Entry 6TMH (electron microscopy, 3.10 A resolution); this record covers chains A and G of the 21 polymer chains in the assembly.

== Chain A ==
Name: ATP synthase subunit alpha, subunit alpha
Source organism: Toxoplasma gondii (strain ATCC 50853 / GT1)
UniProtKB: S7UU80 (S7UU80_TOXGG); numbering as in UniProt (aligned over 1-538)
Sequence (565 residues; each row starts with the number of its first residue):
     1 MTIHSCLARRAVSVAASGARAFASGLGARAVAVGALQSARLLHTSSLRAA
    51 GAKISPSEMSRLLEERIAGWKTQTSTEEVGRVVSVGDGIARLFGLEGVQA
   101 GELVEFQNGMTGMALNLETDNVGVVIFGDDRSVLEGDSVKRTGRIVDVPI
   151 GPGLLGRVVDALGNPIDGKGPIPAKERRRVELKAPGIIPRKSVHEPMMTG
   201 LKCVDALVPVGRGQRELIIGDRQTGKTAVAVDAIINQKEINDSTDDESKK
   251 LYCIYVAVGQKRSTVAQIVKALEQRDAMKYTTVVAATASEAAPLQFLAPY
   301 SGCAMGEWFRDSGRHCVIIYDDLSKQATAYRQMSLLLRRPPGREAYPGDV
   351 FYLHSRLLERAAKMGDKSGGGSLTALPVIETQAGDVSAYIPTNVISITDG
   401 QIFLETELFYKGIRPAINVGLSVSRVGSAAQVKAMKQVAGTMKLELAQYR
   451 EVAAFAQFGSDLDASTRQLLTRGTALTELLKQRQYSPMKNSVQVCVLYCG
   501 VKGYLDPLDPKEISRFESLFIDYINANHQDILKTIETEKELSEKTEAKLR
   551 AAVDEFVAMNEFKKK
Not modelled in the structure: 1-52, 565
Bound ions: Mg2+: Thr227 (together with ATP)
Ligand contacts: ATP (adenosine-5'-triphosphate): Asp221, Arg222, Gln223, Thr224, Gly225, Lys226, Thr227, Ala228, Glu380, Phe409, Arg414, Pro415, Gln482, Arg483, Gln484

== Chain G ==
Name: Oligomycin sensitivity conferring protein (OSCP)
Source organism: Toxoplasma gondii (strain ATCC 50853 / GT1)
UniProtKB: A0A125YKF8 (A0A125YKF8_TOXGG); residues 1-252 here = UniProt positions 1-252
Sequence (252 residues; each row starts with the number of its first residue):
     1 MALPLLASRRLFSSFVFRGQPSTLSSNLSLVRIRGLHGGSLSPPSATLPR
    51 AVQLFSSRIAFSTAAAEDSGASQTLEGRYASALFRVAKKKNQLEKVYGDL
   101 ESVRNALKDSSEFRLFVDSPAVSVQQKLDVLRQLVNRYKFDPLTGNLLTT
   151 LVENKRLPMLARVADAFDAMYRKEKGEVKCLVTSAKPLSAQQQKEIVAAL
   201 QNRAGTQARLIIDYAVSPQIMGGLVVRLGEQVLDFSVATRLDRLQSQLLA
   251 PL
Not modelled in the structure: 1-72, 172-252

== Interface between chain A and chain G ==
Residue-residue contacts - 17 pairs, chain A then chain G:
  Lys53(A) - Leu75(G)
  Lys53(A) - Arg156(G)
  Ile54(A) - Arg78(G)
  Glu58(A) - Leu75(G)
  Glu58(A) - Tyr79(G)  hydrogen bond
  Glu58(A) - Asn154(G)
  Glu58(A) - Arg156(G)  salt bridge
  Ser60(A) - Arg78(G)
  Leu63(A) - Tyr79(G)  hydrophobic
  Glu64(A) - Arg85(G)  salt bridge
  Glu64(A) - Val86(G)
  Arg66(A) - Asn146(G)  hydrogen bond (backbone-side chain)
  Ile67(A) - Leu83(G)  hydrophobic
  Ile67(A) - Leu143(G)
  Ile67(A) - Asn146(G)  hydrogen bond (backbone-side chain)
  Ile67(A) - Leu147(G)  hydrophobic
  Gly69(A) - Asn146(G)
Interface residues without a listed pair, chain A (12 interface residues in all): Ser57, Ala68, Lys71
Interface residues without a listed pair, chain G (14 interface residues in all): Ser81, Ala82, Thr150

== Overview ==
12 residues of chain A face 14 of chain G across their interface, with 3 hydrogen bonds and 2 salt bridges.
Polar pairs include Glu58(A)-Arg156(G), Glu64(A)-Arg85(G) and Glu58(A)-Tyr79(G). Ligands of chain A: ATP.
Chain A is ATP synthase subunit alpha, subunit alpha and chain G is Oligomycin sensitivity conferring protein
(OSCP), both from Toxoplasma gondii (strain ATCC 50853 / GT1); the structure, Cryo-EM structure of Toxoplasma
gondii mitochondrial ATP synthase dimer, OSCP/F1/c-ring model, was determined by electron microscopy,
deposited together with 6TMG, 6TMI, 6TMJ, 6TMK and 6TML.
